8RR4 - chains F and T of the 7 polymer chains in the assembly; structure by electron microscopy, 3.20 A resolution.

[Chain F]
Name: tRNA methyltransferase 10 homolog C
From: Homo sapiens
Notes: EC 2.1.1.-, 2.1.1.218, 2.1.1.221
UniProtKB: Q7L0Y3 (TM10C_HUMAN); residues 92-403 here = UniProt positions 92-403
Chain sequence (315 residues; numbered 89 to 403; the number before each row is that of its first residue):
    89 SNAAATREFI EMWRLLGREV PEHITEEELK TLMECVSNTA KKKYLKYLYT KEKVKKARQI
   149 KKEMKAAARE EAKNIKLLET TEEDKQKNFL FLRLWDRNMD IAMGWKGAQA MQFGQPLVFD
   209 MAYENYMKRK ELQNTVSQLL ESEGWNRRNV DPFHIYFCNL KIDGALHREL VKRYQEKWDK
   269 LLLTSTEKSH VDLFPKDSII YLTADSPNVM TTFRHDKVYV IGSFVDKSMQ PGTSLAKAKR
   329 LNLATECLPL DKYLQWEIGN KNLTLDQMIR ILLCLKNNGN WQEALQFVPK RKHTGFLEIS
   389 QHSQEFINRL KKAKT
Disordered / not traced: 89-91, 157-174, 386-403
Differences from the reference sequence: expression tag (89-91)
Small-molecule neighbours: S-adenosylhomocysteine (SAH): Leu290, Thr291, Ala292, Asp293, Val308, Ile309, Gly310, Phe312, Val313, Asp314, Ser322, Glu334, Cys335, Leu336, Leu338, Lys349, Asn350, Leu351, Leu353, Met356
Swiss-Prot annotation at these positions:
  - natural variant: Arg181 (R181L: In COXPD30), Thr272 (T272A: In COXPD30)
  - mutagenesis: Asp314 (D314N: Abolished mitochondrial tRNA methylation. Does not affect mitochondrial tRNA 5'-end processing)

[Chain T]
Molecule: Human mitochondria tRNA-Tyr precursor with 3' trailer
Sequence (90 nucleotides; row label = number of the first residue in the row):
     1 GGUAAAAUGG CUGAGUGAAG CAUUGGACUG UAAAUCUAAA GACAGGGGUU AGGCCUCUUU
    61 UUACCAGCUC CGAGGUGAUU UUCAAGCUCG
Disordered / not traced: 16-17, 75-86
Differences from the reference sequence: expression tag (85-90)

[Interface between chain F and chain T]
Pairs across the interface (88):
  Arg106(F) with U50(T), base contact; G52(T), salt bridge to the phosphate
  Ser125(F) with G47(T), sugar contact; G48(T), hydrogen bond to the phosphate
  Asn126(F) with G48(T), phosphate contact; U49(T), phosphate contact
  Thr127(F) with G47(T), sugar contact; G48(T), hydrogen bond to the phosphate
  Lys130(F) with U49(T), hydrogen bond to the base; U50(T), base contact; G53(T), hydrogen bond to the base
  Lys131(F) with G46(T), salt bridge to the phosphate
  Lys134(F) with C43(T), salt bridge to the phosphate
  Tyr135(F) with G41(T), hydrogen bond to the phosphate; A42(T), stacking on the base
  Lys139(F) with G41(T), salt bridge to the phosphate
  Lys141(F) with A18(T), phosphate contact
  Lys143(F) with A39(T), salt bridge to the phosphate
  Ala145(F) with A19(T), phosphate contact
  Arg146(F) with A40(T), base contact; G41(T), hydrogen bond to the base
  Lys149(F) with G20(T), salt bridge to the phosphate
  Lys150(F) with U37(T), salt bridge to the phosphate
  Lys153(F) with C36(T), phosphate contact
  Phe177(F) with U31(T), stacking on the base
  Phe179(F) with U31(T), hydrogen bond to the base
  Leu180(F) with U31(T), base contact
  Arg181(F) with U29(T), hydrogen bond to the sugar; G30(T), salt bridge to the phosphate; U31(T), sugar contact; A32(T), sugar contact; A33(T), salt bridge to the phosphate
  Leu182(F) with C28(T), base contact; U29(T), base contact
  Trp183(F) with U29(T), hydrogen bond to the base
  Asp184(F) with U29(T), hydrogen bond to the base; A33(T), base contact
  Arg185(F) with C28(T), sugar contact; U29(T), base contact
  Lys216(F) with G45(T), phosphate contact; G46(T), salt bridge to the phosphate
  Arg217(F) with A42(T), base contact
  Lys218(F) with A42(T), sugar contact
  Asn222(F) with G9(T), hydrogen bond to the sugar; G10(T), hydrogen bond to the phosphate
  Ser225(F) with A40(T), hydrogen bond to the sugar
  Gln226(F) with G9(T), hydrogen bond to the base
  Leu228(F) with U24(T), sugar contact
  Glu229(F) with G10(T), sugar contact; U23(T), sugar contact
  Gly232(F) with U24(T), phosphate contact
  Arg235(F) with G25(T), salt bridge to the phosphate
  Arg236(F) with U23(T), salt bridge to the phosphate; U24(T), salt bridge to the phosphate
  Arg261(F) with A40(T), sugar contact
  Gln263(F) with G25(T), sugar contact
  Glu264(F) with G25(T), hydrogen bond to the sugar; G26(T), sugar contact
  Lys265(F) with G25(T), phosphate contact; G26(T), phosphate contact
  Phe312(F) with G9(T), hydrogen bond to the base
  Val313(F) with G9(T), hydrogen bond to the base
  Lys315(F) with G9(T), salt bridge to the phosphate; A44(T), hydrogen bond to the sugar; G45(T), salt bridge to the phosphate
  Ser316(F) with G45(T), sugar contact
  Met317(F) with U59(T), sugar contact; U60(T), sugar contact
  Trp344(F) with U62(T), sugar contact
  Glu345(F) with U61(T), hydrogen bond to the sugar; U62(T), sugar contact
  Ile346(F) with A6(T), sugar contact; U61(T), base contact
  Gly347(F) with U61(T), sugar contact
  Asn348(F) with G9(T), base contact; U60(T), sugar contact
  Asn350(F) with G9(T), base contact
  Leu351(F) with G9(T), base contact
  Thr352(F) with G9(T), sugar contact
  Asp354(F) with G10(T), hydrogen bond to the sugar
  Gln355(F) with G10(T), hydrogen bond to the phosphate; C11(T), hydrogen bond to the phosphate
  Pro377(F) with C11(T), phosphate contact; U12(T), phosphate contact
  Lys378(F) with U12(T), hydrogen bond to the phosphate
  Arg379(F) with U8(T), salt bridge to the phosphate; C11(T), salt bridge to the phosphate; U12(T), hydrogen bond to the phosphate
Other interface residues (no listed pair), chain F (64 interface residues in all): Thr138, Val142, Tyr262, Asp314, Pro319, Leu353, Arg358
Other interface residues (no listed pair), chain T (43 interface residues in all): A7, A27, U35, A51

[Summary]
The interface between chain F and chain T involves 64 residues on one side and 43 on the other, with 24
hydrogen bonds, 17 salt bridges and 2 aromatic stacking contacts. Polar pairs include Lys130(F)-U49(T),
Lys130(F)-G53(T) and Arg146(F)-G41(T). Bound to chain F: S-adenosylhomocysteine.
Here chain F is tRNA methyltransferase 10 homolog C (Homo sapiens) and chain T is Human mitochondria tRNA-Tyr
precursor with 3' trailer. Entry 8RR4 (Human mitochondrial RNase Z complex with ELAC2-D550N catalytic mutant
with ordered flexible arm and tRNA-Tyr precursor ...) was determined by electron microscopy (same publication
as 8RR1).
